PDB entry 9FYD | X-ray diffraction, 2.30 A resolution | chains D and E of the 6 polymer chains in the assembly

# Chain D
Name: Tubulin beta-2B chain
Organism: Bos taurus
Reference sequence: Q6B856 (TBB2B_BOVIN); the author numbering skips numbers that UniProt does not, so the offset changes along the chain: 1-42 = UniProt 1-42; 45-360 = UniProt 43-358; 369-455 = UniProt 359-445
Sequence (445 residues; numbered 1 to 455; 10 numbers in that range are skipped by the numbering (no residue carries them; nothing is unmodelled there); the number before each row is that of its first residue):
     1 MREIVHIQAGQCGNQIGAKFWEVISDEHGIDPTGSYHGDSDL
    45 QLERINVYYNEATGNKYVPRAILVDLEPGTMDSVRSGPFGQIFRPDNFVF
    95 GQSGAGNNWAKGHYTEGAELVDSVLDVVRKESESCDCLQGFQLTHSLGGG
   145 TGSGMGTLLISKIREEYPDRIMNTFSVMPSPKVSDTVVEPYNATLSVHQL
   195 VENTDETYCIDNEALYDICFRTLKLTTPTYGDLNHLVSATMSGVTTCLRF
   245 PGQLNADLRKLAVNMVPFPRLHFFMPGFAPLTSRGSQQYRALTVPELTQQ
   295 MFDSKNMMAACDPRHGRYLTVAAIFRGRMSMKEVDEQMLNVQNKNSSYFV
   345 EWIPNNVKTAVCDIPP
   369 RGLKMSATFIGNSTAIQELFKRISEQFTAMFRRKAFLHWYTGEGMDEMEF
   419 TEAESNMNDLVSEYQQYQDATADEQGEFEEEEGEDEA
Unresolved in the structure: 281-285, 442-455
UniProt features mapped onto this chain:
  - motif: Met1 to Ile4 (MREI motif)
  - binding site (GTP): Gln11, Glu71, Ser140, Gly144, Thr145, Gly146, Asn206, Asn228
  - binding site (Mg(2+)): Glu71
  - modified residue: Ser40 (Phosphoserine), Thr57 (Phosphothreonine), Lys60 (N6-acetyllysine), Ser174 (Phosphoserine), Thr287 (Phosphothreonine), Thr292 (Phosphothreonine), Arg320 (Omega-N-methylarginine), Glu448 (5-glutamyl polyglutamate)
  - cross-link (Glycyl lysine isopeptide (Lys-Gly)): Lys60 (interchain with G-Cter in ubiquitin), Lys326 (interchain with G-Cter in ubiquitin)
Bound ions: Mg2+: Gln11 (together with GDP)
Ligand contacts:
  - A1IHR (cryptophycin-uD[Dab]), molecule 1: Ala99, Gly100, Asn101, Asn102, Lys105, Asp179, Thr180, Val181, Val182, Phe404, Trp407, Tyr408
  - A1IHR, molecule 2: Pro173, Ser174, Pro175, Lys176, Val177, Ser178, Asp179, Thr180, Val181, Glu183, Pro184, Gln394
  - GDP (guanosine-5'-diphosphate): Ala9, Gly10, Gln11, Cys12, Gln15, Ile16, Asp69, Glu71, Asn101, Ser140, Gly142, Gly143, Gly144, Thr145, Gly146, Val171, Pro173, Val177, Ser178, Glu183, Asn206, Leu209, Tyr224, Leu227, Asn228

# Chain E
Name: Stathmin-4
Organism: Rattus norvegicus
Reference sequence: P63043 (STMN4_RAT); residues 5-145 here correspond to UniProt positions 49-189 (UniProt number = residue number + 44)
Sequence (143 residues; row label = number of the first residue in the row):
     3 MADMEVIELNKCTSGQSFEVILKPPSFDGVPEFNASLPRRRDPSLEEIQK
    53 KLEAAEERRKYQEAELLKHLAEKREHEREVIQKAIEENNNFIKMAKEKLA
   103 QKMESNKENREAHLAAMLERLQEKDKHAEEVRKNKELKEEASR
Unresolved in the structure: 3-5, 27-43, 143-145
Construct notes: initiating methionine (3); expression tag (4)
UniProt features mapped onto this chain:
  - modified residue: Ser46 (Phosphoserine)

# How chain D and chain E interact
Contacting residue pairs (28):
  Tyr108(D) - His129(E)  hydrogen bond
  Tyr108(D) - Ala130(E)  hydrophobic
  Tyr108(D) - Val133(E)  hydrophobic
  Tyr108(D) - Arg134(E)  hydrogen bond (backbone-side chain)
  Thr109(D) - Lys137(E)
  Ala112(D) - Arg134(E)
  Ser155(D) - Leu123(E)
  Ser155(D) - Lys126(E)
  Lys156(D) - Asp127(E)  salt bridge
  Arg158(D) - Leu123(E)
  Glu159(D) - Leu120(E)
  Glu159(D) - Leu123(E)
  Glu159(D) - Gln124(E)  hydrogen bond (side chain-backbone)
  Glu159(D) - Asp127(E)
  Pro162(D) - Leu116(E)  hydrophobic
  Pro162(D) - Met119(E)  hydrophobic
  Asp163(D) - Arg112(E)
  Gln193(D) - Lys126(E)  hydrogen bond
  Asn197(D) - Leu123(E)
  Asn197(D) - Lys126(E)
  Gly410(D) - Lys137(E)
  Glu411(D) - Val133(E)
  Glu411(D) - Lys137(E)  salt bridge
  Gly412(D) - Val133(E)
  Gly412(D) - Asn136(E)  hydrogen bond (backbone-side chain)
  Gly412(D) - Lys137(E)
  Met413(D) - Val133(E)
  Glu417(D) - His129(E)  salt bridge
Interface residues without a listed pair, chain D (17 interface residues in all): Glu113

# In short
17 residues of chain D face 14 of chain E across their interface; the contacts include 5 hydrogen bonds and 3
salt bridges. Among the polar pairs are Lys156(D)-Asp127(E), Glu411(D)-Lys137(E) and Glu417(D)-His129(E).
Ligands of chain D: GDP and compound A1IHR.
Chain D is Tubulin beta-2B chain (Bos taurus) and chain E is Stathmin-4 (Rattus norvegicus); the structure,
tubulin - cryptophycin-uD[Dab] complex, was determined by X-ray diffraction.
